PDB entry 8RH5 | electron microscopy, 2.54 A resolution | chains A and E of the 33 polymer chains in the assembly

# Chain A (and E)
Protein: Oxiplasma meridianum archaellum
Source organism: Oxyplasma meridianum
Notes: chain E of this document is another copy of the same molecule, construct and numbering; everything in this record applies to it too
Amino-acid sequence (230 residues; numbered 25 to 254; the number before each row is that of its first residue):
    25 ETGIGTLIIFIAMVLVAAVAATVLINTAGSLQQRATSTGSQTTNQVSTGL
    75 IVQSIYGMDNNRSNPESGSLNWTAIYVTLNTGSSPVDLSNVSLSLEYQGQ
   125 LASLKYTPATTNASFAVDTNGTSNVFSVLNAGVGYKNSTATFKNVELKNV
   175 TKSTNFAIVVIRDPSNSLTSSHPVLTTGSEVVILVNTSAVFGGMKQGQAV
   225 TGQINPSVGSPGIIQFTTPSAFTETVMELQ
Covalent attachments: beta-D-galactopyranose (GAL) linked to N85, N144, N161; glycan linked to N95, N114, N136, N173, N210

# Interface between chain A and chain E
Residue-residue contacts (7; chain A residue first):
  M37(A) - E25(E)
  V40(A) - I28(E)  hydrophobic
  A44(A) - G27(E)
  A44(A) - L31(E)  hydrophobic
  V47(A) - L31(E)  hydrophobic
  L48(A) - F34(E)  hydrophobic
  T51(A) - F34(E)
Also at the interface, not in a pair above, chain E (6 interface residues in all): T30

# In short
The chain A/chain E interface involves 6 residues from each chain. Covalently linked beta-D-galactopyranose:
at N85(A), N144(A) and N161(A).
Chain A and chain E are both Oxiplasma meridianum archaellum (Oxyplasma meridianum); the structure, Oxiplasma
meridianum archaellum, was determined by electron microscopy together with 8REY from the same study.
